Entry 1J3Z (X-ray diffraction, 1.60 A resolution); this record covers chains B and C of the 4 polymer chains in the assembly.

Chain B:
Molecule: Hemoglobin beta Chain
Source organism: Homo sapiens
Reference sequence: P68871 (HBB_HUMAN); residues 1-146 here = UniProt positions 1-146
Sequence (146 residues; numbered 1 to 146; the number before each row is that of its first residue):
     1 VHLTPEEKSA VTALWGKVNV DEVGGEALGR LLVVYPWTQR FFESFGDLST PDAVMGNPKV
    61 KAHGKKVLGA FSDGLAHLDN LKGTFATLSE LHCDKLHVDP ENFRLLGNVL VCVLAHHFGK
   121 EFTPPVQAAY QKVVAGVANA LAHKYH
Covalent attachments: but-2-enedial (2FU) linked to Lys82
Metal / ion sites: protoporphyrin IX containing ni(II) Ni near His92 (its only coordinating residue here)
Ligand contacts: protoporphyrin IX containing ni(II) (HNI): Leu31, Thr38, Phe41, Phe42, Phe45, His63, Lys66, Val67, Ala70, Phe71, Phe85, Leu88, Leu91, His92, Leu96, Val98, Asn102, Phe103, Leu106, Val137, Leu141
UniProt features mapped onto this chain:
  - natural variant: Leu3 (H3L: In Graz; this construct carries the variant), Glu7 (E7A: In G-Makassar; E7K: In Hb C; E7Q: In Machida; E7V: In SKCA), Lys8 (E8K: In G-Siriraj; this construct carries the variant), Val11 (A11V: In Iraq-Halabja; this construct carries the variant), Gly16 (W16G: In Randwick; this construct carries the variant), Val23 (E23V: In D-Granada; this construct carries the variant), Gly24 (V24G: In Miyashiro; this construct carries the variant), Gly25 (G25D: In Moscva; G25R: In Riverdale-Bronx; G25V: In Savannah), Leu32 (L32P: In Yokohama), Val33 (L33V: In Muscat; this construct carries the variant), Arg40 (Q40R: In Tianshui; this construct carries the variant), Phe42 (F42Y: In Mequon; deletion: In Bruxelles), 11 further natural variant entries in UniProt

Chain C:
Molecule: Hemoglobin alpha Chain
Source organism: Homo sapiens
Reference sequence: P69905 (HBA_HUMAN); numbering as in UniProt (aligned over 1-141)
Sequence (141 residues; row label = number of the first residue in the row):
     1 VLSPADKTNV KAAWGKVGAH AGEYGAEALE RMFLSFPTTK TYFPHFDLSH GSAQVKGHGK
    61 KVADALTNAV AHVDDMPNAL SALSDLHAHK LRVDPVNFKL LSHCLLVTLA AHLPAEFTPA
   121 VHASLDKFLA SVSTVLTSKY R
Metal / ion sites: heme Fe: His87 (together with carbon monoxide)
Ligand contacts: carbon monoxide / heme: Leu29, Met32, Thr39, Tyr42, Phe43, His45, Phe46, His58, Lys61, Val62, Ala65, Leu66, Leu83, Leu86, His87, Leu91, Val93, Asn97, Phe98, Leu101, Leu105, Val132, Leu136
UniProt features mapped onto this chain:
  - site: Lys61 (Not glycated)
  - natural variant: Asp6 (A6D: In J-Toronto; this construct carries the variant), Ala13 (A13D: In J-Paris 1/J-Aljezur), Glu27 (A27E: In Shenyang; this construct carries the variant), Lys61 (K61N: In Zambia; deletion: In Clinic), Asp64 (A64D: In Pontoise; this construct carries the variant), Asp75 (D75A: In Lille; D75G: In Chapel Hill; D75N: In G-Pest), Ala111 (A111D: In Petah Tikva)

How chain B and chain C interact:
Residue-residue contacts (27):
  Val34(B) with Arg141(C), hydrogen bond (backbone-side chain)
  Tyr35(B) with Arg141(C)
  Pro36(B) with Tyr140(C); Arg141(C)
  Trp37(B) with Arg92(C); Asp94(C), hydrogen bond; Pro95(C); Tyr140(C), hydrophobic; Arg141(C)
  Gln39(B) with Arg92(C)
  Arg40(B) with Tyr42(C); Leu91(C), hydrogen bond (side chain-backbone); Arg92(C), hydrogen bond (side chain-backbone)
  His97(B) with Thr41(C); Pro44(C)
  Val98(B) with Thr41(C)
  Asp99(B) with Thr41(C); Tyr42(C), hydrogen bond; Asp94(C); Asn97(C)
  Pro100(B) with Thr38(C)
  Glu101(B) with Asp94(C); Val96(C)
  Leu105(B) with Asp94(C)
  Tyr145(B) with Thr41(C)
  His146(B) with Pro37(C); Lys40(C), hydrogen bond (backbone-side chain)
Other interface residues (no listed pair), chain B (15 interface residues in all): Glu43

Summary:
15 residues of chain B face 14 of chain C across their interface, with 6 hydrogen bonds. Polar pairs include
Val34(B)-Arg141(C), Trp37(B)-Asp94(C) and Arg40(B)-Leu91(C). Ligands of chain B: protoporphyrin IX containing
ni(II). Ligands of chain C: carbon monoxide / heme. Covalently linked but-2-enedial: at Lys82(B).
Here chain B is Hemoglobin beta Chain and chain C is Hemoglobin alpha Chain, both from Homo sapiens. Entry
1J3Z (Direct observation of photolysis-induced tertiary structural changes in human haemoglobin; Crystal
structure of alpha(Fe-CO)-beta(Ni) hemoglobin (laser ...) was determined by X-ray diffraction (same
publication as 1J3Y, 1J40 and 1J41).
